Entry 5EPZ (X-ray diffraction, 1.85 A resolution); this record covers chain A.

[Chain A]
Name: Angiogenin
From: Homo sapiens
Notes: EC 3.1.27.-
UniProtKB: P03950 (ANGI_HUMAN); residues 2-121 here correspond to UniProt positions 26-145 (UniProt number = residue number + 24)
Amino-acid sequence (120 residues; each row starts with the number of its first residue):
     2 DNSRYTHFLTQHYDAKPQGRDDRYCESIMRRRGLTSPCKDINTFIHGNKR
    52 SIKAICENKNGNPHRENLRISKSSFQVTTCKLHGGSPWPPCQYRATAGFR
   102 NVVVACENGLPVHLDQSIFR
Cystine bridges: Cys26-Cys81, Cys39-Cys92, Cys57-Cys107
Curated features (UniProtKB/Swiss-Prot):
  - motif: Arg31 to Leu35 (Nucleolar localization signal)
  - active site: His13 (Proton acceptor), His114 (Proton donor)
  - binding site (tRNA): Arg21, Asp22, Cys81, Val103

[Summary]
UniProt lists active-site residues His13 and His114 and 4 tRNA-binding residues.
Chain A is Angiogenin (Homo sapiens); the structure, Human Angiogenin in complex with sulphate anions at a
basic solution, was determined by X-ray diffraction, deposited together with 5EOP and 5EQO.
